8B46 - chains A and D of the 6 polymer chains in the assembly; structure by X-ray diffraction, 1.67 A resolution.

== Chain A ==
Protein: SUN domain-containing protein 1
Organism: Homo sapiens
Reference sequence: O94901 (SUN1_HUMAN); residue numbers follow UniProt; this construct covers 616-812
Chain sequence (203 residues; row label = number of the first residue in the row):
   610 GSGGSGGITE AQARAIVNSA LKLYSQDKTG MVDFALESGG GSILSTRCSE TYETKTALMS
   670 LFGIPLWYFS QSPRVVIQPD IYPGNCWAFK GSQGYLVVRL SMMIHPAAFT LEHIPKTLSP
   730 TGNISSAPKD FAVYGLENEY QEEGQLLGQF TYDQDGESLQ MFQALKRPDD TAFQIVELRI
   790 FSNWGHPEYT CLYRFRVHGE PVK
Unresolved in the structure: 610-617, 812
Sequence notes: expression tag (610-615)
Ion coordination: K+: Val684, Gln687, Asp689, Asn694, Tyr802
What the authors report for this chain:
  - binding site for chloride ion: Trp676

== Chain D ==
Protein: Inositol 1,4,5-triphosphate receptor associated 2
Organism: Homo sapiens
Reference sequence: Q12912 (IRAG2_HUMAN); numbering as in UniProt (aligned over 515-555)
Chain sequence (44 residues; each row starts with the number of its first residue):
   512 GSMTGQLFQK SVDAAPTQQE DSWTSLEHIL WPFTRLRHNG PPPV
Unresolved in the structure: 512-529
Sequence notes: expression tag (512-514)
What the authors report for this chain:
  - binding site for chloride ion: Glu538

== Chain A / chain D interface ==
Contacting residue pairs - 38 pairs, chain A then chain D:
  Ser654(A) with Glu531(D), hydrogen bond
  Tyr661(A) with Pro554(D), hydrophobic
  Thr665(A) with Arg548(D); His549(D); Asn550(D), hydrogen bond (backbone-backbone); Gly551(D)
  Ala666(A) with Leu547(D); Arg548(D); His549(D)
  Leu667(A) with Arg546(D); Leu547(D); Arg548(D), hydrogen bond (backbone-backbone)
  Met668(A) with Trp542(D), hydrophobic; Thr545(D); Arg546(D); Leu547(D), hydrophobic
  Ser669(A) with Thr545(D); Arg546(D), hydrogen bond (backbone-backbone)
  Leu670(A) with Phe544(D)
  Trp676(A) with Trp534(D); Glu538(D); Leu541(D), hydrophobic; Thr545(D)
  Phe678(A) with Glu538(D); Trp542(D), hydrophobic
  Arg683(A) with Thr535(D), hydrogen bond
  Gly693(A) with Pro554(D); Val555(D)
  Cys695(A) with Pro554(D)
  Ala697(A) with Pro554(D), hydrophobic
  His722(A) with Val555(D)
  Ile723(A) with Val555(D)
  Thr730(A) with Val555(D)
  Ser735(A) with Val555(D), hydrogen bond (side chain-backbone)
  Tyr798(A) with Pro554(D)
  Cys800(A) with Pro554(D), hydrophobic; Val555(D)
  Tyr802(A) with Val555(D), hydrogen bond (side chain-backbone)
Also at the interface, not in a pair above, chain A (25 interface residues in all): Leu675, Pro692, Ser728, Pro729
Also at the interface, not in a pair above, chain D (18 interface residues in all): Pro552, Pro553
From the paper, about this interface:
  - interface residues, chain A: Leu675(A), Trp676(A)
  - interface residues, chain D: Trp534(D), Leu541(D)

== Summary ==
25 residues of chain A and 18 residues of chain D are in contact, with 7 hydrogen bonds. Polar pairs include
Ser654(A)-Glu531(D), Arg683(A)-Thr535(D) and Ser735(A)-Val555(D). Val684(A), Gln687(A), Asp689(A), Asn694(A)
and Tyr802(A) form the K+ site. The paper reports a binding site for chloride ion at Trp676(A) and Glu538(D);
interface residues Leu675(A), Trp676(A) and Trp534(D) among others.
Here chain A is SUN domain-containing protein 1 and chain D is Inositol 1,4,5-triphosphate receptor associated
2, both from Homo sapiens. Entry 8B46 (Crystal structure of the SUN1-KASH6 9:9 complex) was determined by
X-ray diffraction, deposited together with 8B5X and 7Z8Y.
